PDB entry 7A50 | X-ray diffraction, 2.00 A resolution | chains B and C of the 4 polymer chains in the assembly

Chain B:
Molecule: Coiled-coil APH
Amino-acid sequence (42 residues; each row starts with the number of its first residue; numbering starts at 0):
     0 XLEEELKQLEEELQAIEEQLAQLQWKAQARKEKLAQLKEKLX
Modified residues: ACE (acetyl group) at position 0; NH2 (amino group) at position 41

Chain C:
Molecule: Nanobody Nb26
Source organism: Lama glama
Notes: antibody fragment or engineered binder
Amino-acid sequence (138 residues; row label = number of the first residue in the row):
     1 QVQLQESGGGLVQAGDSLRLSCAASGRTFSTYPMGWFRQAPGKEREFVAA
    51 SSSRAYYADSVKGRFTISRNNAKNTVYLQMNSLKPEDTAVYYCVADSSPY
   101 YRRYDAAQDYDYWGQGTQVTVSSGRYPYDVPDYGSGRA
Disordered / not traced: 125-138
Cystine bridges: Cys22-Cys93

How chain B and chain C interact:
Residue-residue contacts (7; chain B residue first):
  Glu4(B) with Thr28(C)
  Glu11(B) with Pro99(C)
  Ala14(B) with Tyr100(C)
  Ile15(B) with Pro99(C)
  Gln18(B) with Pro99(C), hydrogen bond (side chain-backbone); Tyr100(C); Tyr101(C)
Interface residues without a listed pair, chain B (6 interface residues in all): Gln7
Interface residues without a listed pair, chain C (6 interface residues in all): Arg27, Ser97
The authors on this interface:
  - hot spots on chain B (mutagenesis) - I15A, Q18A, Q21A, L22A, W24A, K25A, R29A: decreased binding to Nanobody Nb26 (chain C) (from molecular simulation)

Overview:
The chain B/chain C interface involves 6 residues from each chain, with 1 hydrogen bond. Its one
hydrogen-bonded contact is Gln18(B)-Pro99(C). The paper reports that I15A, Q18A and Q21A of chain B, among
others, reduce binding to Nanobody Nb26 (chain C); 7 substitutions were tested in all.
Chain B is Coiled-coil APH and chain C is Nanobody Nb26 (Lama glama); the structure, Crystal structure of the
APH coiled-coil in complex with nanobody Nb26, was determined by X-ray diffraction, deposited together with
7A48, 7A4D, 7A4T and 7A4Y.
